PDB entry 6FKN | X-ray diffraction, 4.80 A resolution (low resolution: residue-level contacts below are approximate; hydrogen-bond / salt-bridge calls are withheld) | chains A and B

Chain A:
Protein: Plexin A, isoform A
Source organism: Drosophila melanogaster
Reference sequence: Q9V491 (Q9V491_DROME); residue numbers follow UniProt; this construct covers 28-730
Amino-acid sequence (715 residues; row label = number of the first residue in the row):
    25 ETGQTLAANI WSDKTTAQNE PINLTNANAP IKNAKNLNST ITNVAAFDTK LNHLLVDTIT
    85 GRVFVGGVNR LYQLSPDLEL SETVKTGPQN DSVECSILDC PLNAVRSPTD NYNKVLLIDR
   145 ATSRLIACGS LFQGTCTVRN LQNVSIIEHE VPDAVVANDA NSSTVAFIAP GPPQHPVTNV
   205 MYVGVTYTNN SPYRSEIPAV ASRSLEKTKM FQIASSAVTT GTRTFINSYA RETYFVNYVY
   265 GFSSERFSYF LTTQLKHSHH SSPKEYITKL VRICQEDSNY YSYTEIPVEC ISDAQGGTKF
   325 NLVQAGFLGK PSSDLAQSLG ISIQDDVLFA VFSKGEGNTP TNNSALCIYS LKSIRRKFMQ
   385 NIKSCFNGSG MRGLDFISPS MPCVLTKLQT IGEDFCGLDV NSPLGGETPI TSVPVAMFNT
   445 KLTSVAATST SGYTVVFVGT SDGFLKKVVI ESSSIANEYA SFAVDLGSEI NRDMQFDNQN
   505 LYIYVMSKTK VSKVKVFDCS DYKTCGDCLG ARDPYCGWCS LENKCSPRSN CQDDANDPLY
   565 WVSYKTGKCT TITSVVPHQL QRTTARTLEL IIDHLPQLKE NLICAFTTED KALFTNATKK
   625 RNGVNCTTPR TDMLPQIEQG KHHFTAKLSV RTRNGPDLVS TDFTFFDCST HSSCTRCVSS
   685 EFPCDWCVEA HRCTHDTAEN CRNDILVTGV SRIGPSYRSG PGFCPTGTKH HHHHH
Unresolved in the structure: 25-61, 127, 574-739
Disulfide bonds: Cys119-Cys124, Cys152-Cys160, Cys298-Cys420, Cys314-Cys371, Cys389-Cys407, Cys523-Cys540, Cys529-Cys573, Cys532-Cys549, Cys543-Cys555
Glycans and other covalent adducts: N-acetylglucosamine (NAG) linked to Asn114, Asn167, Asn185
Differences from the reference sequence: expression tag (25-27, 731-739)

Chain B:
Protein: MIP07328p
Source organism: Drosophila melanogaster
Reference sequence: Q7KK54 (Q7KK54_DROME); residues 37-602 here = UniProt positions 37-602
Amino-acid sequence (578 residues; numbered 34 to 611; the number before each row is that of its first residue):
    34 ETGDVKPDLQ TKQDKVLAHF IGNSTDYFKI LDHNDEFVLV GAKDVIYNVS LNGLKEIARL
    94 EWHSTDADRE LCALKGKHEW DCHNYLRVYA LRPNGEVLLC GTNSYKPRCR HYTPVEVSSE
   154 EAGSAGHAHA MRYEVSRDVE AQGLCPYSPA HNSTYAFADG HLYSATVADF SGGDPLIYRE
   214 NLRTEQYDLK QLNQPDFVGA IERNGYVLFF FRELSMEVMN FGKAVYSRVA RVCKNDRGGP
   274 YSHGKSWTSF LKARLNCSVP GEFPFYFDEI QAISPIVESG SKSLIYAVFT TSVNAIPGSA
   334 VCAFNVDDIL AAFDGEFKSQ KDSQSHWLPV EREQVPKPRP GQCVEDSRTL TSIAVNFIKN
   394 HPLMEEAVPA VHGRPLLTKV NLHHRLTAIA VHPQVKSLSG AYYDVIYSGT DDGKVTKFIN
   454 ILSTHPNSTV DRLKTVVISE MQVLPLGTPI RELVISTSKN SLVVVSDGSL VSVPLHHCSH
   514 IVDCLGCLSL QDPICAWDLQ THECKNLATS QHKFGTKTYL QSLNSTKKAA ALLCPHIPRD
   574 APGAETVSFV TMAPPPTEEQ KLLYSNVGSG TKHHHHHH
Unresolved in the structure: 34-52, 148-164, 293, 353-373, 570-611
Disulfide bonds: Cys105-Cys115, Cys133-Cys142, Cys266-Cys376, Cys290-Cys335, Cys511-Cys528, Cys517-Cys567, Cys520-Cys537
Glycans and other covalent adducts: N-acetylglucosamine (NAG) linked to Asn81; glycan linked to Asn289
Differences from the reference sequence: expression tag (34-36, 603-611)
From the paper describing this entry:
  - post-translational modification sites: Asn289

Chain A / chain B interface:
Residue-residue contacts (24):
  Leu122(A) - Tyr274(B)
  Pro125(A) - Ile386(B)
  Tyr217(A) - Ser385(B)
  Glu220(A) - Ser275(B)
  Val242(A) - Tyr211(B)
  Val242(A) - Arg216(B)
  Thr243(A) - Gln175(B)
  Thr243(A) - Ala201(B)
  Thr243(A) - Asp207(B)
  Thr243(A) - Gln219(B)
  Arg247(A) - Gln219(B)
  Asn251(A) - Tyr220(B)
  Asn251(A) - Leu222(B)
  Ser252(A) - Asp221(B)
  Ser252(A) - Lys223(B)
  Tyr253(A) - Leu222(B)
  Met405(A) - Gln227(B)
  Val408(A) - Lys108(B)
  Leu409(A) - Gly109(B)
  Thr410(A) - Leu107(B)
  Lys411(A) - Ala106(B)
  Lys411(A) - Leu107(B)
  Asp423(A) - Lys108(B)
  Val424(A) - Lys108(B)
Interface residues without a listed pair, chain A (24 interface residues in all): Asp123, Pro216, Arg396, Ile401, Ser402, Pro403, Leu412
Interface residues without a listed pair, chain B (22 interface residues in all): Phe203, Ser204, Asn389

In short:
The interface between chain A and chain B involves 24 residues on one side and 22 on the other. Covalently
linked N-acetylglucosamine: at Asn114(A), Asn167(A) and Asn185(A). N-acetylglucosamine is covalently linked to
Asn81(B). The paper reports a modification site at Asn289(B).
Here chain A is Plexin A, isoform A and chain B is MIP07328p, both from Drosophila melanogaster. Entry 6FKN
(Drosophila Plexin A in complex with Semaphorin 1b) was determined by X-ray diffraction, deposited together
with 6FKM.
